Entry 5VOY (electron microscopy, 7.90 A resolution (low resolution: residue-level contacts below are approximate; hydrogen-bond / salt-bridge calls are withheld)); this record covers chains B and C of the 33 polymer chains in the assembly.

[Chain B]
Molecule: V-type proton ATPase subunit B
Organism: Saccharomyces cerevisiae (strain ATCC 204508 / S288c)
UniProt: P16140 (VATB_YEAST); numbering as in UniProt (aligned over 1-517)
Sequence (517 residues; numbered 1 to 517; the number before each row is that of its first residue):
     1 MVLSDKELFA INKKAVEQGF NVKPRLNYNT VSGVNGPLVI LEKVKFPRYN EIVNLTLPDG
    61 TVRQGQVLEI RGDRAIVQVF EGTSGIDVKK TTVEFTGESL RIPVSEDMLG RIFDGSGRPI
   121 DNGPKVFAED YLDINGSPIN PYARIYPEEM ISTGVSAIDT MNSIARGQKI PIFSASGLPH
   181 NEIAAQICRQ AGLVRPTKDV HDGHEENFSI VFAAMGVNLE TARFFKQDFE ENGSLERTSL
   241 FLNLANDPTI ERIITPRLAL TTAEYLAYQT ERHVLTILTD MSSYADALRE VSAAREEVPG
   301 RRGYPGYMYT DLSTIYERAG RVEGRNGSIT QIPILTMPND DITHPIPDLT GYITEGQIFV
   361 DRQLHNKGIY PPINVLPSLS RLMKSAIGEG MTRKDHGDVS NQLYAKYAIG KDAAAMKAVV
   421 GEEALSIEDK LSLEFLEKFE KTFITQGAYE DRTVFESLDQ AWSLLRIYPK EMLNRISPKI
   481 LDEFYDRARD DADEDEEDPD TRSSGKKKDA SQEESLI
Not modelled in the structure: 1-28, 486-517
Curated features (UniProtKB/Swiss-Prot):
  - binding site (ATP): R381
  - modified residue (Phosphoserine): S4, S137, S503, S504, S511, S515
  - cross-link (Glycyl lysine isopeptide (Lys-Gly)): K14 (interchain with G-Cter in ubiquitin), K508 (interchain with G-Cter in ubiquitin)

[Chain C]
Molecule: V-type proton ATPase catalytic subunit A
Organism: Saccharomyces cerevisiae (strain ATCC 204508 / S288c)
Notes: EC 3.6.3.14, 3.1.-.-
UniProt: P17255 (VATA_YEAST); residue numbers follow UniProt; this construct covers 1-283, 738-1071
Sequence (617 residues; row label = number of the first residue in the row; note: 454 numbers in that range are skipped by the numbering (no residue carries them; nothing is unmodelled there)):
     1 MAGAIENARK EIKRISLEDH AESEYGAIYS VSGPVVIAEN MIGCAMYELV KVGHDNLVGE
    61 VIRIDGDKAT IQVYEETAGL TVGDPVLRTG KPLSVELGPG LMETIYDGIQ RPLKAIKEES
   121 QSIYIPRGID TPALDRTIKW QFTPGKFQVG DHISGGDIYG SVFENSLISS HKILLPPRSR
   181 GTITWIAPAG EYTLDEKILE VEFDGKKSDF TLYHTWPVRV PRPVTEKLSA DYPLLTGQRV
   241 LDALFPCVQG GTTCIPGAFG CGKTVISQSL SKYSNSDAII YVG
   738 CGERGNEMAE VLMEFPELYT EMSGTKEPIM KRTTLVANTS NMPVAAREAS IYTGITLAEY
   798 FRDQGKNVSM IADSSSRWAE ALREISGRLG EMPADQGFPA YLGAKLASFY ERAGKAVALG
   858 SPDRTGSVSI VAAVSPAGGD FSDPVTTATL GITQVFWGLD KKLAQRKHFP SINTSVSYSK
   918 YTNVLNKFYD SNYPEFPVLR DRMKEILSNA EELEQVVQLV GKSALSDSDK ITLDVATLIK
   978 EDFLQQNGYS TYDAFCPIWK TFDMMRAFIS YHDEAQKAVA NGANWSKLAD STGDVKHAVS
  1038 SSKFFEPSRG EKEVHGEFEK LLSTMQERFA ESTD
Not modelled in the structure: 1-24
Curated features (UniProtKB/Swiss-Prot):
  - binding site (ATP): G257 to T264
  - modified residue: A2 (N-acetylalanine), T131 (Phosphothreonine), S858 (Phosphoserine), S928 (Phosphoserine)

[How chain B and chain C interact]
Residue-residue contacts (19; chain B residue first):
  S32(B) - G66(C)
  G33(B) - I64(C)
  V34(B) - R63(C)
  V34(B) - I64(C)
  G85(B) - M46(C)
  I86(B) - C44(C)
  I86(B) - A45(C)
  I86(B) - M46(C)
  D87(B) - C44(C)
  D87(B) - A45(C)
  V88(B) - G43(C)
  V88(B) - C44(C)
  K89(B) - G43(C)
  K90(B) - G43(C)
  S176(B) - L887(C)
  A245(B) - A841(C)
  A245(B) - S845(C)
  P338(B) - T884(C)
  P338(B) - A885(C)
Also at the interface, not in a pair above, chain B (18 interface residues in all): N35, E220, N246, D286, E290, A293
Also at the interface, not in a pair above, chain C (21 interface residues in all): I42, Y47, L228, S229, M829, A837, A844, P881, G888

[In short]
The interface between chain B and chain C involves 18 residues on one side and 21 on the other. From UniProt:
ATP-binding residue R381(B) on chain B; 8 ATP-binding residues on chain C.
Chain B is V-type proton ATPase subunit B and chain C is V-type proton ATPase catalytic subunit A, both from
Saccharomyces cerevisiae (strain ATCC 204508 / S288c); the structure, Yeast V-ATPase in complex with
Legionella pneumophila effector SidK (rotational state 2), was determined by electron microscopy, deposited
together with 5VOZ, 5VOX, 5UF5 and 5UFK.
